Entry 3VJ7 (X-ray diffraction, 2.30 A resolution); this record covers chain A.

Chain A:
Molecule: Colicin-E5
Organism: Escherichia coli
Notes: EC 3.1.-.-; fragment: C-terminal ribonuclease domain
UniProt: P18000 (CEA5_ECOLX); residues 2-116 here correspond to UniProt positions 66-180 (UniProt number = residue number + 64)
Chain sequence (115 residues; row label = number of the first residue in the row):
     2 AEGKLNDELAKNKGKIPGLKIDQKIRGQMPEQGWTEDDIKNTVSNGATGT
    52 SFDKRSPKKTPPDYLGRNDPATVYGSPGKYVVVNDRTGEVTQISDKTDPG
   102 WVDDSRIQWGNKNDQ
Unresolved in the structure: 2-17, 112-116
Construct notes: engineered mutation Gln33 (Arg97 in P18000)
Small-molecule neighbours: 2'-deoxyguanosine-3'-monophosphate / 2'-deoxyuridine 3'-monophosphate: Lys25, Gln29, Ser52, Phe53, Asp54, Lys55, Arg56, Ser57, Lys60, Tyr81, Val83, Thr92, Gln93, Gly101, Trp102, Val103, Asp104, Asp105, Arg107, Ile108

Summary:
Bound to chain A: 2'-deoxyguanosine-3'-monophosphate / 2'-deoxyuridine 3'-monophosphate.
Chain A is Colicin-E5 (Escherichia coli); the structure, Crystal structure of the carboxy-terminal
ribonuclease domain of Colicin E5 R33Q mutant, was determined by X-ray diffraction (same publication as 3AO9).
